PDB entry 7TFN | electron microscopy, 4.00 A resolution | chains A and X of the 12 polymer chains in the assembly

Chain A:
Molecule: Envelope glycoprotein BG505 SOSIP.664 - gp120
From: Human immunodeficiency virus 1
UniProt: A0A6H1VH54 (A0A6H1VH54_9PLVG); the construct lacks a stretch of the UniProt sequence and is renumbered around it, so the offset changes along the chain: 31-139 = UniProt 30-138; 148-185 = UniProt 139-176; 189-309 = UniProt 188-308; 312-321 = UniProt 309-318; 2 more segments
Amino-acid sequence (481 residues; numbered 31 to 513 plus 12 insertion-coded residues; 14 numbers in that range are skipped by the numbering (no residue carries them; nothing is unmodelled there); the number before each row is that of its first residue; a row labelled like 185A-185K holds insertion residues (185A, then the next letters in order)):
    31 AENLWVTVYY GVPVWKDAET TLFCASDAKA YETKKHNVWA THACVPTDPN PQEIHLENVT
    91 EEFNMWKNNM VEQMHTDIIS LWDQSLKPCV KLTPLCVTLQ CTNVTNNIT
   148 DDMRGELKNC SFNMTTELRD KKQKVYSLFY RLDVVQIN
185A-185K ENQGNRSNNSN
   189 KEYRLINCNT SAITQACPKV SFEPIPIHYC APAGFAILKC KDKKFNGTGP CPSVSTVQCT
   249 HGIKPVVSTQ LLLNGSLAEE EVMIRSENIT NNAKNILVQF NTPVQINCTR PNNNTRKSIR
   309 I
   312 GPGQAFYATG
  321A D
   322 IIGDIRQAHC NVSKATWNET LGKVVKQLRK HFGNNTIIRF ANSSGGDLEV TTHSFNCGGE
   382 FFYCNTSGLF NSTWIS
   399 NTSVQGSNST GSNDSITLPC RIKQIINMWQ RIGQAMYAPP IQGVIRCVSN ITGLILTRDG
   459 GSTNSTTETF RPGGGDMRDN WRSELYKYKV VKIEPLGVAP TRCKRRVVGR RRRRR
Unresolved in the structure: 31-33, 148-149, 163-170, 185A-185K, 312-314, 399-413, 460, 505-513
Sequence notes: conflict Lys64 (Glu63 in A0A6H1VH54), Ser375 (Tyr373 in A0A6H1VH54), Cys501 (Ala498 in A0A6H1VH54), Arg509 (Glu506 in A0A6H1VH54); expression tag (512-513)
Disulfides: Cys54-Cys74, Cys119-Cys205, Cys126-Cys196, Cys131-Cys157, Cys218-Cys247, Cys228-Cys239, Cys296-Cys331, Cys378-Cys445, Cys385-Cys418
Glycans and other covalent adducts: N-acetylglucosamine (NAG) linked to Asn133, Asn197, Asn234, Asn363, Asn448; glycan linked to Asn262, Asn276
What the authors report for this chain:
  - post-translational modification sites: Asn197, Asn276, Asn363, Asn386
  - conformationally variable residues (side-chain flip): Asp57 to Glu62, Asn197

Chain X:
Molecule: Envelope glycoprotein BG505 SOSIP.664 - gp41
From: Human immunodeficiency virus 1
UniProt: Q2N0S6 (Q2N0S6_9HIV1); residues 512-664 here correspond to UniProt positions 509-661 (UniProt number = residue number - 3)
Amino-acid sequence (153 residues; numbered 512 to 664; the number before each row is that of its first residue):
   512 AVGIGAVFLG FLGAAGSTMG AASMTLTVQA RNLLSGIVQQ QSNLLRAPEA QQHLLKLTVW
   572 GIKQLQARVL AVERYLRDQQ LLGIWGCSGK LICCTNVPWN SSWSNRNLSE IWDNMTWLQW
   632 DKEISNYTQI IYGLLEESQN QQEKNEQDLL ALD
Unresolved in the structure: 543-556, 658-664
Sequence notes: conflict Pro559 (Ile556 in Q2N0S6), Cys605 (Thr602 in Q2N0S6)
Disulfides: Cys598-Cys604

Interface between chain A and chain X:
Pairs across the interface (79):
  Leu34(A) with Trp610(X), hydrophobic; Leu619(X), hydrophobic
  Trp35(A) with Val608(X); Pro609(X), hydrophobic
  Val36(A) with Thr606(X), hydrogen bond (backbone-side chain); Val608(X), hydrophobic; Trp610(X), hydrophobic
  Thr37(A) with Cys604(X); Cys605(X)
  Val38(A) with Leu593(X), hydrophobic; Trp596(X), hydrophobic; Cys598(X), hydrophobic; Cys604(X), hydrogen bond (backbone-backbone); Leu646(X), hydrophobic
  Tyr39(A) with Ile603(X), hydrophobic; Trp623(X)
  Tyr40(A) with Leu537(X); Tyr586(X); Asp589(X); Leu593(X), hydrophobic; Leu602(X), hydrogen bond (backbone-backbone)
  Gly41(A) with Phe522(X); Leu537(X)
  Val42(A) with Trp628(X), hydrophobic
  Pro43(A) with Phe522(X); Ala525(X); Ala526(X), hydrophobic; Trp628(X); Asp632(X)
  Val44(A) with Asp632(X)
  Trp45(A) with Leu523(X); Ala526(X), hydrophobic; Leu629(X), hydrophobic; Lys633(X)
  Tyr61(A) with Gln563(X), hydrogen bond
  His66(A) with Gln563(X)
  Ala73(A) with Trp571(X), hydrogen bond (backbone-side chain)
  Cys74(A) with Trp571(X), hydrogen bond (backbone-side chain)
  Val75(A) with Trp571(X); Lys574(X); Gln575(X)
  Pro76(A) with Trp571(X)
  Asp78(A) with Ala512(X)
  Gln82(A) with Ala512(X), hydrogen bond (side chain-backbone); Ala517(X)
  Ile84(A) with Leu520(X)
  Glu87(A) with Gly527(X)
  Asn88(A) with Gly527(X)
  Ala221(A) with Ala582(X), hydrophobic; Arg585(X), hydrogen bond (backbone-side chain)
  Gly222(A) with Arg585(X)
  Ala224(A) with Leu523(X), hydrophobic
  Thr244(A) with Leu520(X); Leu523(X)
  Gln246(A) with Leu520(X)
  Ile491(A) with Phe519(X), hydrophobic; Leu523(X), hydrophobic
  Pro493(A) with Phe519(X), hydrophobic
  Leu494(A) with Leu592(X), hydrophobic; Leu593(X), hydrophobic; Tyr643(X), hydrogen bond (backbone-side chain)
  Val496(A) with Trp628(X); Trp631(X), hydrogen bond (backbone-side chain); Tyr643(X), hydrophobic
  Ala497(A) with Trp623(X), hydrophobic; Trp628(X), hydrophobic; Trp631(X)
  Pro498(A) with Trp610(X), hydrophobic; Ile622(X), hydrophobic; Trp623(X), hydrogen bond (backbone-side chain); Trp631(X)
  Cys501(A) with Cys605(X), hydrogen bond (backbone-side chain)
  Lys502(A) with Cys605(X), hydrogen bond (backbone-side chain); Thr606(X); Asn607(X)
  Arg503(A) with Cys605(X), hydrogen bond (backbone-side chain); Thr606(X), hydrogen bond (backbone-backbone); Asn607(X), hydrogen bond (backbone-side chain)
  Arg504(A) with Asn607(X)
Interface residues without a listed pair, chain A (46 interface residues in all): Glu62, Leu86, Val89, Glu91, Phe223, Glu492, Gly495, Thr499
Interface residues without a listed pair, chain X (50 interface residues in all): Gly524, Ser534, Ala561, Gln562, Val570, Ala578, Gln590, Ile635, Ile642

Summary:
46 residues of chain A face 50 of chain X across their interface, with 16 hydrogen bonds. Among the polar
pairs are Val36(A)-Thr606(X), Tyr61(A)-Gln563(X) and Ala73(A)-Trp571(X). Covalently linked
N-acetylglucosamine: at Asn133(A), Asn197(A), Asn234(A), Asn363(A) and Asn448(A). The paper reports
modification sites Asn197(A), Asn276(A) and Asn363(A) among others; conformational variability at Asp57(A) and
Asn197(A).
Here chain A is Envelope glycoprotein BG505 SOSIP.664 - gp120 and chain X is Envelope glycoprotein BG505
SOSIP.664 - gp41, both from Human immunodeficiency virus 1. Entry 7TFN (Cryo-EM structure of CD4bs antibody
Ab1303 in complex with HIV-1 Env trimer BG505 SOSIP.664) was determined by electron microscopy (same
publication as 7TFO, 7RYU and 7RYV).
